PDB entry 9DCH | electron microscopy, 3.40 A resolution | chains A and B of the 13 polymer chains in the assembly

== Chain A ==
Name: Isoform 2 of Histone-lysine N-methyltransferase EZH2
From: Homo sapiens
Notes: EC 2.1.1.356
UniProtKB: Q15910 (EZH2_HUMAN), isoform Q15910-2; numbering as in UniProt (aligned over 2-751)
Chain sequence (750 residues; numbered 2 to 751; the number before each row is that of its first residue):
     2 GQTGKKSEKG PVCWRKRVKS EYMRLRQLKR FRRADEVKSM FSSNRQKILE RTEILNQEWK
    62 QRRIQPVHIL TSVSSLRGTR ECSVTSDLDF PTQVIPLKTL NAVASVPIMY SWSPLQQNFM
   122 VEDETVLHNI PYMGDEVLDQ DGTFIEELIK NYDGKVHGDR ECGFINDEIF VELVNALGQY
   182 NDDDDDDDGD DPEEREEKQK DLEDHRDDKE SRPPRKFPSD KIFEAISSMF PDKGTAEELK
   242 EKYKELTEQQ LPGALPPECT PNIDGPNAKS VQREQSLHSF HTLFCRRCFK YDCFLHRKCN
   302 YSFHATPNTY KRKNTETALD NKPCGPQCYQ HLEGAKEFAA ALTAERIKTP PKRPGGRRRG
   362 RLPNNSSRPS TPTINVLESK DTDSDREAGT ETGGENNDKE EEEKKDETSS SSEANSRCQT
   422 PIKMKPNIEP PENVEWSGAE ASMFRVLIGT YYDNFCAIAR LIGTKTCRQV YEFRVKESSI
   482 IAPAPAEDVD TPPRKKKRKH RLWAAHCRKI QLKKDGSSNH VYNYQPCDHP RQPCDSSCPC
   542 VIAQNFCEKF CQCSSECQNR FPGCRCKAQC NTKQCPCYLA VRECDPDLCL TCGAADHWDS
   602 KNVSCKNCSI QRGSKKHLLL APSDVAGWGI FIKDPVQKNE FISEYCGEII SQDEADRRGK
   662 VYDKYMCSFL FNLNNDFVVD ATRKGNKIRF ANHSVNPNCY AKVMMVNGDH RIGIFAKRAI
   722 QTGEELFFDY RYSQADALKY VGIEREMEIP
Unresolved in the structure: 2-21, 125-257, 308-315, 349-425, 483-520, 738-751
Disulfides: Cys325-Cys457
Bound ions: Zn2+ site 1: Cys286, Cys289, Cys294, His297; Zn2+ site 2: Cys528, His530, Cys535, Cys539; Zn2+ site 3: Cys528, Cys541, Cys548, Cys552; Zn2+ site 4: Cys535, Cys548, Cys554, Cys558; Zn2+ site 5: Cys565, Cys567, Cys571, Cys576; Zn2+ site 6: Cys565, Cys578, Cys585, Cys590; Zn2+ site 7: Cys571, Cys585, Cys593, Cys606
Curated features (UniProtKB/Swiss-Prot):
  - region: Lys39 to Val68 (Interaction with EED)
  - modified residue (Phosphoserine): Ser21, Ser76
  - glycosylation: Ser75 (O-linked (GlcNAc) serine)
  - cross-link: Lys634 (Glycyl lysine isopeptide (Lys-Gly) (interchain with G-Cter in SUMO2))
  - natural variant: Pro132 (P132S: In WVS), Tyr133 (Y133C: In WVS), Met134 (M134T: In WVS), Tyr153 (deletion: In WVS), Lys156 (K156E: In WVS), Asp185 (D185H: Decreased histone methyltransferase activity), His279 (H279R: In WVS), Cys571 (C571W: Found in a patient with myelodysplastic syndrome and myelodysplastic-myeloproliferative neoplasms)
  - mutagenesis: Ser21 (S21A: Enhances methyltransferase activity towards 'Lys-27' of histone H3 and abrogates phosphorylation by PKB/AKT1 ...), Ser75 (S75A: Reduced protein stability)

== Chain B ==
Name: Polycomb protein SUZ12
From: Homo sapiens
UniProtKB: Q15022 (SUZ12_HUMAN); aligned to UniProt positions 1-727 over residues 13-739 (the alignment contains insertions or deletions, so no single offset holds)
Chain sequence (727 residues; numbered 13 to 739; the number before each row is that of its first residue):
    13 MAPQKHGGGG GGFGGSAAVA AATASGGKSG GGSCGGGGSY SASSSSSAAA AAGAAVLPVK
    73 KPKMEHVQAD HELFLQAFEK PTQIYRFLRT RNLIAPIFLH RTLTYMSHRN SRTNIKRKTF
   133 KVDDMLSKVE KMKGEQESHS LSAHLQLTFT GFFHKNDKPS PNSENEQNSV TLEVLLVKVC
   193 HKKRKDVSCP IRQVPTGKKQ VPLNPDLNQT KPGNFPSLAV SSNEFEPSNS HMVKSYSLLF
   253 RVTRPGRREF NGMINGETNE NIDVNEELPA RRKRNREDGE KTFVAQMTVF DKNRRLQLLD
   313 GEYEVAMQEM EECPISKKRA TWETILDGKR LPPFETFSQG PTLQFTLRWT GETNDKSTAP
   373 IAKPLATRNS ESLHQENKPG SVKPTQTIAV KESLTTDLQT RKEKDTPNEN RQKLRIFYQF
   433 LYNNNTRQQT EARDDLHCPW CTLNCRKLYS LLKHLKLCHS RFIFNYVYHP KGARIDVSIN
   493 ECYDGSYAGN PQDIHRQPGF AFSRNGPVKR TPITHILVCR PKRTKASMSE FLESEDGEVE
   553 QQRTYSSGHN RLYFHSDTCL PLRPQEMEVD SEDEKDPEWL REKTITQIEE FSDVNEGEKE
   613 VMKLWNLHVM KHGFIADNQM NHACMLFVEN YGQKIIKKNL CRNFMLHLVS MHDFNLISIM
   673 SIDKAVTKLR EMQQKLEKGE SASPANEEIT EEQNGTANGF SEINSKEKAL ETDSVSGVSK
   733 QSKKQKL
Unresolved in the structure: 13-79, 140-155, 161, 167-181, 218-230, 239-242, 255-294, 323-348, 363-426, 545-552, 690-739

== How chain A and chain B interact ==
Contacting residue pairs (84):
  Ala105(A) with Ile506(B); His507(B), hydrogen bond (backbone-side chain)
  Ser106(A) with His507(B), hydrogen bond (backbone-side chain)
  Val107(A) with His507(B); Phe566(B), hydrophobic; Cys571(B), hydrophobic
  Met110(A) with Cys571(B), hydrophobic
  Trp113(A) with Ser568(B), hydrogen bond (side chain-backbone)
  Pro115(A) with Trp591(B), hydrogen bond (backbone-side chain)
  Leu116(A) with Asp585(B)
  Gln117(A) with Asp585(B); Glu586(B)
  Gln118(A) with Lys587(B), hydrogen bond
  Phe120(A) with Lys595(B)
  Asn263(A) with Asn607(B)
  Ile264(A) with Arg654(B); Asn655(B)
  Asp265(A) with Gly609(B); Asn651(B); Asn655(B)
  Ser277(A) with Leu658(B)
  Leu278(A) with Leu658(B); Val661(B), hydrophobic; Ser662(B)
  Ser280(A) with Met614(B)
  Phe281(A) with Val613(B), hydrophobic; Asn655(B); Leu658(B), hydrophobic; His659(B); Ser662(B)
  His282(A) with Ser662(B); Asp665(B); Phe666(B)
  Phe285(A) with Phe666(B), hydrophobic
  Arg288(A) with Ile627(B)
  Cys289(A) with Phe626(B)
  Phe290(A) with Trp617(B), hydrogen bond (backbone-side chain); Val621(B); Ala628(B); Asp629(B); Met632(B), hydrophobic
  Lys291(A) with Trp617(B); Asn618(B); Met622(B)
  Tyr292(A) with Met614(B), hydrophobic; Trp617(B); Asn618(B), hydrogen bond (backbone-side chain)
  Asp293(A) with Phe603(B); Asn618(B)
  His305(A) with Asp605(B)
  Ala306(A) with Asp605(B)
  Lys550(A) with Asp629(B)
  Trp599(A) with Ile627(B), hydrophobic; Ala628(B)
  Lys616(A) with Asp585(B), salt bridge
  His618(A) with Val581(B); Asp582(B)
  Leu620(A) with Tyr565(B), hydrophobic; Met579(B), hydrophobic
  Leu621(A) with Tyr565(B); Phe566(B), hydrogen bond (backbone-backbone); His567(B)
  Ala622(A) with Arg563(B); Leu564(B); Tyr565(B), hydrophobic
  Pro623(A) with Arg563(B); Leu564(B); Phe566(B)
  Asp625(A) with Arg563(B), salt bridge
  Trp629(A) with Phe566(B), hydrophobic; Cys571(B), hydrophobic
  Phe632(A) with Arg563(B); Tyr565(B), hydrophobic
  Ile633(A) with His561(B)
  Lys634(A) with His561(B); Met579(B), hydrogen bond (side chain-backbone)
  Lys685(A) with Trp591(B)
  Lys688(A) with Ser568(B); Asp582(B); Ser583(B), hydrogen bond (side chain-backbone); Glu584(B)
  Asn708(A) with Ile627(B)
  Thr723(A) with Gly560(B)
  Gly724(A) with His561(B)
Also at the interface, not in a pair above, chain A (57 interface residues in all): Asn102, Pro108, Ser114, Cys260, Leu284, Arg287, Cys294, Phe295, Leu448, Tyr452, Leu462, Pro587
Also at the interface, not in a pair above, chain B (58 interface residues in all): Pro510, Leu574, Glu580, Pro589, Thr596, Gln599, Val606, Glu610, Lys650, Met663, Ile671, Asp675, Arg682

== Summary ==
57 residues of chain A and 58 residues of chain B are in contact; the contacts include 10 hydrogen bonds and 2
salt bridges. Among the polar pairs are Lys616(A)-Asp585(B), Asp625(A)-Arg563(B) and Ala105(A)-His507(B).
Curated annotation (UniProt) lists 2 mutagenesis sites on chain A.
Here chain A is Isoform 2 of Histone-lysine N-methyltransferase EZH2 and chain B is Polycomb protein SUZ12,
both from Homo sapiens. Entry 9DCH (Single-stranded RNA-mediated PRC2 dimer) was determined by electron
microscopy.
